Entry 6DBQ (electron microscopy, 4.22 A resolution (low resolution: residue-level contacts below are approximate; hydrogen-bond / salt-bridge calls are withheld)); this record covers chains A and G of the 8 polymer chains in the assembly.

Chain A:
Protein: Recombination activating gene 1 - MBP chimera
From: Escherichia coli
Notes: EC 2.3.2.27
UniProt: chimeric construct of P0AEX9, O13033: residues -113 to 250 from P0AEX9 (MALE_ECOLI) positions 29-392 (UniProt number = residue number + 142); residues 271-1031 from O13033 positions 271-1031 (same numbers)
Amino-acid sequence (1159 residues; row label = number of the first residue in the row; numbers below 1 keep their minus sign (Met-127 is residue -127)):
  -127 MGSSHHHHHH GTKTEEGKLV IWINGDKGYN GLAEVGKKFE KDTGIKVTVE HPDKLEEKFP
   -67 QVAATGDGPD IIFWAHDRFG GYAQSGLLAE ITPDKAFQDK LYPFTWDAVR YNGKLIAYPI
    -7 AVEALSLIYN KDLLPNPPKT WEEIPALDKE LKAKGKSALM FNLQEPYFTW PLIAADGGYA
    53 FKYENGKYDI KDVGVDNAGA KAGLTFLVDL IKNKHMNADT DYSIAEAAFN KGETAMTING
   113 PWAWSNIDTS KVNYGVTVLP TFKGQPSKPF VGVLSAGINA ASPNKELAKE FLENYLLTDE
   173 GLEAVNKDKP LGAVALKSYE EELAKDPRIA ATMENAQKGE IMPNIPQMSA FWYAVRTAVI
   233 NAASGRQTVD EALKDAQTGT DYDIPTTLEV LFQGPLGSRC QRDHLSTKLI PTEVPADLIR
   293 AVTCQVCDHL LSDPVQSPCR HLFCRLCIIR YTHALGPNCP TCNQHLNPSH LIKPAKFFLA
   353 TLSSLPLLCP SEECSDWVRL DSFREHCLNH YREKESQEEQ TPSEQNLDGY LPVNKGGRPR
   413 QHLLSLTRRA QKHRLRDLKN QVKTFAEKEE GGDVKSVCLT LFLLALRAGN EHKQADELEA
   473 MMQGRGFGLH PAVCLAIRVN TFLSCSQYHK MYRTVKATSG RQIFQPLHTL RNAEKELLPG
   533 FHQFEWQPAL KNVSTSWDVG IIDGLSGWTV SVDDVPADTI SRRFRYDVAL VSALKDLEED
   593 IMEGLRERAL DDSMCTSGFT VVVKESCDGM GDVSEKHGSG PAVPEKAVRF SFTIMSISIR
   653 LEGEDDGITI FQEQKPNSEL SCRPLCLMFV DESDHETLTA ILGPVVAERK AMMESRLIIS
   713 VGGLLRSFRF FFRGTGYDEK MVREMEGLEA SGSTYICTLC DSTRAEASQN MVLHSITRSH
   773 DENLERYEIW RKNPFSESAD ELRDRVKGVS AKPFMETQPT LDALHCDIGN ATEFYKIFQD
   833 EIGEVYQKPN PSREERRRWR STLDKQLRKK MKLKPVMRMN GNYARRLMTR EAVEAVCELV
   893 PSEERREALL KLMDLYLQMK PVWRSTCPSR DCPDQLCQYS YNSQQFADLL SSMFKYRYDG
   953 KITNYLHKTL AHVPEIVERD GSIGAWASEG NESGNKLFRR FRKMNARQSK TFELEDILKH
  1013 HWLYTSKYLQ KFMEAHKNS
Disordered / not traced: -127 to 407, 1029-1031
Differences from the reference sequence: initiating methionine (-127); expression tag (-126 to -114); linker (251-270)
Bound ions: Ca2+ site 1: Asp620, Asp730; Zn2+: Cys749, Cys752, His964; Ca2+ site 2: Glu984 (shared with 1 residue of chain F)

Chain G:
Molecule: Molecule name: Forward strand of 23-RSS substrate DNA
Sequence (61 nucleotides; row label = number of the first residue in the row):
     1 GATCTGGCCT GTCTTACACA GTGGTAGTAC TCCACTGTCT GGCTGTACAA AAACCCTGCA
    61 G
Bound ions: Ca2+ site 1: DC17 (shared with 3 residues of chain C); Ca2+ site 2: DC17, DA18 (shared with 1 residue of chain C)

Chain A / chain G interface:
Residue-residue contacts (22; chain A residue first):
  Gly408(A) with DC55(G)
  Gly409(A) with DA53(G); DC54(G)
  Arg410(A) with DA52(G); DA53(G)
  Arg420(A) with DG42(G); DC43(G)
  Arg421(A) with DA47(G)
  Lys424(A) with DT44(G)
  Arg428(A) with DT46(G)
  Ser496(A) with DT22(G); DG23(G)
  Cys497(A) with DG23(G)
  Ser498(A) with DG23(G)
  Gln499(A) with DT22(G)
  Arg523(A) with DG24(G)
  His629(A) with DC19(G)
  Met996(A) with DT22(G)
  Asn997(A) with DG23(G)
  Ala998(A) with DT22(G)
  Arg999(A) with DG23(G)
  Lys1011(A) with DG24(G)
Also at the interface, not in a pair above, chain A (24 interface residues in all): Pro411, Lys431, Arg490, Leu495, Gln1000, His1012
Also at the interface, not in a pair above, chain G (18 interface residues in all): DG21, DT25, DG45, DC48, DA51

In short:
Chain A and chain G form an interface of 24 and 18 residues respectively. The Ca2+ site 1 is built by
Asp620(A) and Asp730(A). Cys749(A), Cys752(A) and His964(A) form the Zn2+ site.
Here chain A is Recombination activating gene 1 - MBP chimera (Escherichia coli) and chain G is Molecule name:
Forward strand of 23-RSS substrate DNA. Entry 6DBQ (Cryo-EM structure of RAG in complex with 12-RSS and 23-RSS
substrate DNAs) was determined by electron microscopy together with 6DBI, 6DBJ, 6DBL, 6DBO, 6DBR, 6DBT and 4
further entries from the same study.
